8AD1 - chains C and D of the 9 polymer chains in the assembly; structure by electron microscopy, 4.10 A resolution (low resolution: residue-level contacts below are approximate; hydrogen-bond / salt-bridge calls are withheld).

# Chain C
Protein: DNA-directed RNA polymerase subunit beta
Organism: Escherichia coli K-12
Notes: EC 2.7.7.6
UniProtKB: P0A8V2 (RPOB_ECOLI); numbering as in UniProt (aligned over 1-1342)
Chain sequence (1342 residues; row label = number of the first residue in the row):
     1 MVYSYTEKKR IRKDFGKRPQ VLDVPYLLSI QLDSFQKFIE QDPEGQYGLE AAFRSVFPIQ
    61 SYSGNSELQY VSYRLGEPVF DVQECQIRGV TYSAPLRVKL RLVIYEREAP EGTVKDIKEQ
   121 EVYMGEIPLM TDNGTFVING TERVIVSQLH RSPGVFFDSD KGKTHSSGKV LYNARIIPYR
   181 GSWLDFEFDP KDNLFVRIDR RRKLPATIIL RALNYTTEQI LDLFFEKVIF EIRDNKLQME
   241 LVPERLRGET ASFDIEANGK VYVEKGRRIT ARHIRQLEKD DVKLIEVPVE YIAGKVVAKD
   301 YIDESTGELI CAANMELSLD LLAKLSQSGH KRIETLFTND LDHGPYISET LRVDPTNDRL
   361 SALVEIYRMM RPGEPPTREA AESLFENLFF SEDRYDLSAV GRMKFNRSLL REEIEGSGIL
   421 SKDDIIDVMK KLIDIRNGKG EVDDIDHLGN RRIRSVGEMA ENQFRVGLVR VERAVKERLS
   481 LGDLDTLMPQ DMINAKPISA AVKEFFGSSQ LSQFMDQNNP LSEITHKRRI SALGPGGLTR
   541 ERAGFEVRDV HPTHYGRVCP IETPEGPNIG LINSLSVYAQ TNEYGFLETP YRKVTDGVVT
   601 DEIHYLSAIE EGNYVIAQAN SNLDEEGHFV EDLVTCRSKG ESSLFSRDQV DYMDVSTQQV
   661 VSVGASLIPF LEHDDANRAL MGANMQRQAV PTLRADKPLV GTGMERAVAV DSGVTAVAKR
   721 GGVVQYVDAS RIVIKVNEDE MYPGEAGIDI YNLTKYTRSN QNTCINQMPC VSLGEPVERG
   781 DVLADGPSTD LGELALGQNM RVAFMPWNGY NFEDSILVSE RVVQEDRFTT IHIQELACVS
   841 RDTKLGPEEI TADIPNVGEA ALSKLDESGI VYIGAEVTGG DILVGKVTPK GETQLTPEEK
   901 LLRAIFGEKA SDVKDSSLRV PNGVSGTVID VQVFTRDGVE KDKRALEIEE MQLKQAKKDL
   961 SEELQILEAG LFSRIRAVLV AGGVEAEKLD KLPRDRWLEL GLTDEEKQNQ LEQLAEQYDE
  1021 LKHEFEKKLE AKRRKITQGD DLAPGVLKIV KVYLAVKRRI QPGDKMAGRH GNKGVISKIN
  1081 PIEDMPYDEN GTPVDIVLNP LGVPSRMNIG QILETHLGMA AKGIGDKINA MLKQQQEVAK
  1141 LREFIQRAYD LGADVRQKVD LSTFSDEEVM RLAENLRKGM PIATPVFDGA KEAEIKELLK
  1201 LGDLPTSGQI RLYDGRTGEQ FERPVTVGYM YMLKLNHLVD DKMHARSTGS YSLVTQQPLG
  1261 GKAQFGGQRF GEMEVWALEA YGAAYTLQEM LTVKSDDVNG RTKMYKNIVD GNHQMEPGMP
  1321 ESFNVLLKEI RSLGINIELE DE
Unresolved in the structure: 1, 891-912
Curated features (UniProtKB/Swiss-Prot):
  - modified residue (N6-acetyllysine): Lys1022, Lys1200
  - mutagenesis: Ile561 (I561S: Resistant to antibiotics salinamide A and B), Ile569 (I569S: Resistant to antibiotics salinamide A and B), Ala665 (A665E: Resistant to antibiotics salinamide A and B), Asp675 (D675A/G: Resistant to antibiotics salinamide A and B), Asn677 (N677H/K: Resistant to antibiotics salinamide A and B), Leu680 (L680M: Resistant to antibiotics salinamide A and B), Glu813 (E813K: Disrupts the enzyme's active center)

# Chain D
Protein: DNA-directed RNA polymerase subunit beta'
Organism: Escherichia coli K-12
Notes: EC 2.7.7.6
UniProtKB: P0A8T8 (RPOC_ECO57); residue numbers follow UniProt; this construct covers 1-1406
Chain sequence (1406 residues; row label = number of the first residue in the row):
     1 MKDLLKFLKA QTKTEEFDAI KIALASPDMI RSWSFGEVKK PETINYRTFK PERDGLFCAR
    61 IFGPVKDYEC LCGKYKRLKH RGVICEKCGV EVTQTKVRRE RMGHIELASP TAHIWFLKSL
   121 PSRIGLLLDM PLRDIERVLY FESYVVIEGG MTNLERQQIL TEEQYLDALE EFGDEFDAKM
   181 GAEAIQALLK SMDLEQECEQ LREELNETNS ETKRKKLTKR IKLLEAFVQS GNKPEWMILT
   241 VLPVLPPDLR PLVPLDGGRF ATSDLNDLYR RVINRNNRLK RLLDLAAPDI IVRNEKRMLQ
   301 EAVDALLDNG RRGRAITGSN KRPLKSLADM IKGKQGRFRQ NLLGKRVDYS GRSVITVGPY
   361 LRLHQCGLPK KMALELFKPF IYGKLELRGL ATTIKAAKKM VEREEAVVWD ILDEVIREHP
   421 VLLNRAPTLH RLGIQAFEPV LIEGKAIQLH PLVCAAYNAD FDGDQMAVHV PLTLEAQLEA
   481 RALMMSTNNI LSPANGEPII VPSQDVVLGL YYMTRDCVNA KGEGMVLTGP KEAERLYRSG
   541 LASLHARVKV RITEYEKDAN GELVAKTSLK DTTVGRAILW MIVPKGLPYS IVNQALGKKA
   601 ISKMLNTCYR ILGLKPTVIF ADQIMYTGFA YAARSGASVG IDDMVIPEKK HEIISEAEAE
   661 VAEIQEQFQS GLVTAGERYN KVIDIWAAAN DRVSKAMMDN LQTETVINRD GQEEKQVSFN
   721 SIYMMADSGA RGSAAQIRQL AGMRGLMAKP DGSIIETPIT ANFREGLNVL QYFISTHGAR
   781 KGLADTALKT ANSGYLTRRL VDVAQDLVVT EDDCGTHEGI MMTPVIEGGD VKEPLRDRVL
   841 GRVTAEDVLK PGTADILVPR NTLLHEQWCD LLEENSVDAV KVRSVVSCDT DFGVCAHCYG
   901 RDLARGHIIN KGEAIGVIAA QSIGEPGTQL TMRTFHIGGA ASRAAAESSI QVKNKGSIKL
   961 SNVKSVVNSS GKLVITSRNT ELKLIDEFGR TKESYKVPYG AVLAKGDGEQ VAGGETVANW
  1021 DPHTMPVITE VSGFVRFTDM IDGQTITRQT DELTGLSSLV VLDSAERTAG GKDLRPALKI
  1081 VDAQGNDVLI PGTDMPAQYF LPGKAIVQLE DGVQISSGDT LARIPQESGG TKDITGGLPR
  1141 VADLFEARRP KEPAILAEIS GIVSFGKETK GKRRLVITPV DGSDPYEEMI PKWRQLNVFE
  1201 GERVERGDVI SDGPEAPHDI LRLRGVHAVT RYIVNEVQDV YRLQGVKIND KHIEVIVRQM
  1261 LRKATIVNAG SSDFLEGEQV EYSRVKIANR ELEANGKVGA TYSRDLLGIT KASLATESFI
  1321 SAASFQETTR VLTEAAVAGK RDELRGLKEN VIVGRLIPAG TGYAYHQDRM RRRAAGEAPA
  1381 APQVTAEDAS ASLAELLNAG LGGSDN
Unresolved in the structure: 1-15, 934-947, 1127-1135, 1374-1406
Curated features (UniProtKB/Swiss-Prot):
  - binding site (Zn(2+)): Cys70, Cys72, Cys85, Cys88, Cys814, Cys888, Cys895, Cys898
  - binding site (Mg(2+)): Asp460, Asp462, Asp464
  - modified residue: Lys972 (N6-acetyllysine)
Bound ions: Zn2+ site 1: Cys72, Cys85, Cys88; Mg2+: Asp460, Asp462 (shared with 1 residue of chain R); Zn2+ site 2: Cys814, Cys888, Cys895, Cys898

# How chain C and chain D interact
Residue-residue contacts (254; chain C residue first):
  Arg267(C) - Glu1052(D)
  Phe545(C) - Leu788(D)
  Phe545(C) - Arg933(D)
  Asp549(C) - Pro750(D)
  Val550(C) - His777(D)
  Tyr555(C) - Val769(D)
  Tyr555(C) - Phe773(D)
  Cys559(C) - Arg780(D)
  Pro560(C) - Phe773(D)
  Pro560(C) - Arg780(D)
  Ile561(C) - Tyr772(D)
  Ile561(C) - Thr776(D)
  Thr563(C) - Arg780(D)
  Glu565(C) - Leu783(D)
  Gly566(C) - Ala787(D)
  Ile569(C) - Ala784(D)
  Gly570(C) - Arg780(D)
  Gln618(C) - Val769(D)
  Gln618(C) - Leu770(D)
  Asn620(C) - Asn768(D)
  Asn620(C) - Val769(D)
  Thr635(C) - Leu770(D)
  Glu641(C) - Glu756(D)
  Ser642(C) - Thr757(D)
  Ser642(C) - Leu770(D)
  Val660(C) - Val769(D)
  Glu672(C) - Leu767(D)
  His673(C) - Phe763(D)
  His673(C) - Arg764(D)
  His673(C) - Glu765(D)
  His673(C) - Gly766(D)
  Asp674(C) - Phe763(D)
  Asp674(C) - Tyr772(D)
  Asp675(C) - Phe763(D)
  Asp675(C) - Tyr772(D)
  Ala676(C) - Tyr772(D)
  Ala676(C) - Ala779(D)
  Asn677(C) - Ala779(D)
  Asn677(C) - Leu783(D)
  Ala679(C) - Tyr772(D)
  Phe804(C) - Ser638(D)
  Met805(C) - Ala633(D)
  Met805(C) - Gly636(D)
  Pro806(C) - Ala633(D)
  Pro806(C) - Ala637(D)
  Asn808(C) - Pro359(D)
  Asn808(C) - Ala633(D)
  Gly809(C) - Pro359(D)
  Gly809(C) - Asp505(D)
  Gly809(C) - Phe629(D)
  Tyr810(C) - Val357(D)
  Tyr810(C) - Pro359(D)
  Phe812(C) - Val357(D)
  Phe812(C) - Pro451(D)
  Phe812(C) - Ser503(D)
  Phe812(C) - Gln504(D)
  Phe812(C) - Asp505(D)
  Phe812(C) - Phe629(D)
  Glu813(C) - Asp460(D)
  Glu813(C) - Phe461(D)
  Glu813(C) - Gln504(D)
  Asp814(C) - Phe461(D)
  Arg841(C) - Asp256(D)
  Arg841(C) - Gly257(D)
  Gln1061(C) - Lys445(D)
  Pro1062(C) - Ala446(D)
  Lys1065(C) - Asp462(D)
  Lys1073(C) - Asp462(D)
  Gly1074(C) - Phe461(D)
  Val1075(C) - Phe461(D)
  Val1075(C) - Gly463(D)
  Pro1100(C) - Ala637(D)
  Leu1101(C) - Gln504(D)
  Leu1101(C) - Asp505(D)
  Leu1101(C) - Leu508(D)
  Leu1101(C) - Met725(D)
  Leu1101(C) - Arg731(D)
  Pro1104(C) - Gln736(D)
  Ser1105(C) - Arg731(D)
  Met1107(C) - Gln739(D)
  Met1107(C) - Leu740(D)
  Met1107(C) - Phe763(D)
  Ile1109(C) - Leu740(D)
  Ile1109(C) - Phe763(D)
  Ile1112(C) - Ile641(D)
  Leu1113(C) - Ile641(D)
  His1116(C) - Ile641(D)
  Phe1187(C) - Val769(D)
  Phe1187(C) - Tyr772(D)
  Glu1192(C) - Arg764(D)
  Lys1196(C) - Asp642(D)
  Ser1207(C) - Asp642(D)
  Gln1209(C) - Gly640(D)
  Gln1209(C) - Asp643(D)
  Thr1217(C) - Arg634(D)
  Glu1219(C) - Arg634(D)
  Phe1221(C) - Ala633(D)
  Phe1221(C) - Arg634(D)
  Glu1222(C) - Tyr512(D)
  Glu1222(C) - Arg634(D)
  Glu1222(C) - Ser635(D)
  Arg1223(C) - Tyr512(D)
  Arg1223(C) - Ser635(D)
  Arg1223(C) - Gly636(D)
  Arg1223(C) - Met724(D)
  Pro1224(C) - Ser638(D)
  Val1225(C) - Gly636(D)
  Val1225(C) - Ser638(D)
  Thr1226(C) - Ser638(D)
  Thr1226(C) - Val639(D)
  Thr1226(C) - Gly640(D)
  Val1239(C) - Lys445(D)
  Asp1240(C) - Lys445(D)
  Lys1242(C) - Arg352(D)
  Lys1242(C) - Gln465(D)
  Met1243(C) - Arg352(D)
  Met1243(C) - Met372(D)
  Met1243(C) - Lys445(D)
  His1244(C) - Gly351(D)
  His1244(C) - Arg352(D)
  His1244(C) - Met372(D)
  Ala1245(C) - Ser350(D)
  Ala1245(C) - Gly351(D)
  Ala1245(C) - Met372(D)
  Ala1245(C) - Glu375(D)
  Arg1246(C) - Asp348(D)
  Arg1246(C) - Tyr349(D)
  Arg1246(C) - Ser350(D)
  Arg1246(C) - Glu375(D)
  Ser1247(C) - Asp348(D)
  Ser1247(C) - Tyr349(D)
  Ser1247(C) - Glu375(D)
  Tyr1251(C) - Asp348(D)
  Leu1253(C) - Arg99(D)
  Leu1253(C) - Pro251(D)
  Val1254(C) - Arg99(D)
  Val1254(C) - Pro251(D)
  Gln1257(C) - Asn341(D)
  Gln1257(C) - Lys345(D)
  Pro1258(C) - Arg346(D)
  Pro1258(C) - Asp348(D)
  Leu1259(C) - Arg346(D)
  Gly1260(C) - Arg346(D)
  Gly1267(C) - Arg346(D)
  Gly1267(C) - Val347(D)
  Gly1267(C) - Ser350(D)
  Gln1268(C) - Arg346(D)
  Gln1268(C) - Val347(D)
  Gln1268(C) - Ser350(D)
  Gln1268(C) - Gly351(D)
  Gln1268(C) - Arg352(D)
  Gln1268(C) - Ala467(D)
  Arg1269(C) - Arg339(D)
  Arg1269(C) - Gln340(D)
  Arg1269(C) - Gly344(D)
  Arg1269(C) - Lys345(D)
  Arg1269(C) - Arg346(D)
  Phe1270(C) - Gly344(D)
  Phe1270(C) - Lys345(D)
  Phe1270(C) - His469(D)
  Glu1272(C) - Leu343(D)
  Met1273(C) - Thr428(D)
  Glu1274(C) - Asn424(D)
  Glu1274(C) - Thr428(D)
  Glu1274(C) - Ile434(D)
  Val1275(C) - Leu343(D)
  Trp1276(C) - Arg798(D)
  Trp1276(C) - Val801(D)
  Trp1276(C) - Val917(D)
  Ala1277(C) - Ile434(D)
  Glu1279(C) - Leu1347(D)
  Glu1279(C) - Ile1357(D)
  Ala1280(C) - Ala914(D)
  Ala1280(C) - Val917(D)
  Ala1280(C) - Ile918(D)
  Tyr1281(C) - Arg431(D)
  Tyr1281(C) - Leu432(D)
  Tyr1281(C) - Met484(D)
  Tyr1281(C) - Asn489(D)
  Gly1282(C) - Gly1360(D)
  Gly1282(C) - Thr1361(D)
  Ala1283(C) - Glu479(D)
  Ala1284(C) - Glu479(D)
  Ala1284(C) - Thr1361(D)
  Ala1284(C) - Gly1362(D)
  Tyr1285(C) - Glu475(D)
  Tyr1285(C) - Glu479(D)
  Tyr1285(C) - Thr1361(D)
  Thr1286(C) - Ala476(D)
  Thr1286(C) - Glu479(D)
  Gln1288(C) - Gly1354(D)
  Gln1288(C) - Leu1356(D)
  Glu1289(C) - Thr473(D)
  Met1290(C) - Val347(D)
  Leu1291(C) - Lys345(D)
  Leu1291(C) - Val1351(D)
  Lys1294(C) - Val347(D)
  Lys1294(C) - Asp348(D)
  Lys1294(C) - Tyr349(D)
  Lys1294(C) - Val470(D)
  Lys1294(C) - Leu472(D)
  Ser1295(C) - Lys345(D)
  Met1304(C) - Leu472(D)
  Ile1308(C) - Pro379(D)
  Val1309(C) - Gly383(D)
  His1313(C) - Phe380(D)
  His1313(C) - Leu472(D)
  His1313(C) - Thr473(D)
  His1313(C) - Leu474(D)
  His1313(C) - Gln477(D)
  Met1315(C) - Thr473(D)
  Pro1320(C) - Ile1352(D)
  Pro1320(C) - Val1353(D)
  Glu1321(C) - Arg99(D)
  Ser1322(C) - Asn341(D)
  Val1325(C) - Arg99(D)
  Val1325(C) - Leu249(D)
  Leu1326(C) - Phe338(D)
  Lys1328(C) - Arg99(D)
  Lys1328(C) - Glu100(D)
  Lys1328(C) - Met102(D)
  Glu1329(C) - Leu327(D)
  Glu1329(C) - Met330(D)
  Glu1329(C) - Ile331(D)
  Ile1330(C) - Ile331(D)
  Arg1331(C) - Trp33(D)
  Arg1331(C) - Pro243(D)
  Ser1332(C) - Pro243(D)
  Ser1332(C) - Leu245(D)
  Ser1332(C) - Tyr269(D)
  Ser1332(C) - Leu327(D)
  Leu1333(C) - Trp115(D)
  Leu1333(C) - Pro243(D)
  Leu1333(C) - Leu307(D)
  Leu1333(C) - Leu327(D)
  Gly1334(C) - Ala25(D)
  Ile1335(C) - Ile22(D)
  Ile1335(C) - Ala23(D)
  Ile1335(C) - Phe116(D)
  Asn1336(C) - Ile22(D)
  Asn1336(C) - Ala23(D)
  Asn1336(C) - Leu24(D)
  Asn1336(C) - Met29(D)
  Asn1336(C) - Trp33(D)
  Ile1337(C) - Ile20(D)
  Ile1337(C) - Lys21(D)
  Glu1338(C) - Lys21(D)
  Leu1339(C) - Ile20(D)
  Glu1340(C) - Ala19(D)
  Glu1340(C) - Arg1341(D)
  Asp1341(C) - Phe17(D)
  Asp1341(C) - Asp18(D)
  Glu1342(C) - Glu16(D)
  Glu1342(C) - Asp18(D)
Other interface residues (no listed pair), chain C (151 interface residues in all): Ser166, Arg548, His551, Pro552, His554, Ala619, Gly640, Leu671, Trp807, Ser815, Lys844, Gly1063, Ile1076, Ser1077, Val1103, Thr1248, Thr1255, Gln1256, Phe1265, Leu1287, Tyr1305, Phe1323, Asn1324
Other interface residues (no listed pair), chain D (169 interface residues in all): Arg47, His113, Leu239, Val244, Arg259, Arg337, Leu342, Val354, Ile355, Thr356, Tyr360, Lys371, Lys378, Tyr382, Leu422, His430, Ala632, Met644, Phe719, Ser721, Lys749, Ile774, Lys781, Thr797, Glu913, Met932, Glu1152, Leu1332, Ala1336, Lys1348, Arg1355, Ala1359, Arg1373

# In short
Chain C and chain D form an interface of 151 and 169 residues respectively. The Mg2+ site is built by
Asp460(D) and Asp462(D). From UniProt: 7 mutagenesis sites on chain C; 8 Zn2+-binding residues and 3
Mg2+-binding residues on chain D.
Here chain C is DNA-directed RNA polymerase subunit beta and chain D is DNA-directed RNA polymerase subunit
beta', both from Escherichia coli K-12. Entry 8AD1 (RNA polymerase at U-rich pause bound to RNA putL triple
mutant - pause prone, closed clamp ...) was determined by electron microscopy (same publication as 8ABY, 8ABZ,
8AC0, 8AC1, 8AC2 and 8ACP).
